PDB entry 6RY3 | X-ray diffraction, 1.37 A resolution | chain A

== Chain A ==
Molecule: Protein WUSCHEL
Organism: Arabidopsis thaliana
Reference sequence: Q9SB92 (WUS_ARATH); residue numbers follow UniProt; this construct covers 34-103
Sequence (76 residues; each row starts with the number of its first residue):
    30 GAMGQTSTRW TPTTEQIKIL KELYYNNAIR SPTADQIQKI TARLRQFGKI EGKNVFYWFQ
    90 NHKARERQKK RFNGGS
Unresolved in the structure: 30-38, 104-105
Sequence notes: expression tag (30-33, 104-105)
Small-molecule neighbours:
  - acetyl group (ACE), molecule 1: Leu52, Ile58, Gln65, Lys68, Ile69
  - acetyl group (ACE), molecule 2: Tyr54, Arg94, Lys98
Swiss-Prot annotation at these positions:
  - DNA-binding region: Gln34 to Lys99 (Homeobox)
  - mutagenesis: Pro41 (P41L: In wus-3; weak allele in which meristem stem cells are misspecified and appear to undergo differentiation)
From the paper describing this entry:
  - mutagenesis - T35R, S36R: unchanged binding to TGAA probe
  - mutagenesis - R94K (40-fold): decreased binding to TGAA probe
  - mutagenesis - T35R, S36R, R94K: increased binding to TAAT probe

== In short ==
Bound to chain A: acetyl group. From UniProt: a DNA-binding region and one mutagenesis site. The paper reports
that T35R, S36R and R94K increase binding to TAAT probe; R94K reduces binding to TGAA probe.
Chain A is Protein WUSCHEL (Arabidopsis thaliana); the structure, Structure of the WUS homeodomain, was
determined by X-ray diffraction, deposited together with 6RYD, 6RYI and 6RYL.
